PDB entry 3L2W | X-ray diffraction, 3.20 A resolution | chains A and D of the 4 polymer chains in the assembly

# Chain A
Molecule: Integrase
Source organism: Human spumaretrovirus
UniProtKB: P14350 (POL_FOAMV); residues 1-392 here correspond to UniProt positions 752-1143 (UniProt number = residue number + 751)
Sequence (395 residues; numbered -2 to 392; the number before each row is that of its first residue; numbers below 1 keep their minus sign (Gly-2 is residue -2)):
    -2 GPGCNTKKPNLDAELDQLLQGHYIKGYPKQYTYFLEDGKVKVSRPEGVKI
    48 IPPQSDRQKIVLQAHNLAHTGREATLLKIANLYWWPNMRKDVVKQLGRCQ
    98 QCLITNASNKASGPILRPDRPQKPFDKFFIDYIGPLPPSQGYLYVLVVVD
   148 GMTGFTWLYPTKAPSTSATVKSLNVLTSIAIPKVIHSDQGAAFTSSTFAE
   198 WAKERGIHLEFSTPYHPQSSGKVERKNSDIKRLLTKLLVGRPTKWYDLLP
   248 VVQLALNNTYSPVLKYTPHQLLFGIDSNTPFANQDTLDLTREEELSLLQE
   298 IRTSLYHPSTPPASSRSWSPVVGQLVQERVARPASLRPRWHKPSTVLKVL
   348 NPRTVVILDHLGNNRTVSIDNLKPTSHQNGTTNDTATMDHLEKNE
Disordered / not traced: -2 to 9, 375-392
Sequence notes: expression tag (-2 to 0); variant Ser217 (Gly968 in P14350), Gly218 (Ser969 in P14350)
Bound ions: Zn2+: His62, His66, Cys96, Cys99; Mn2+ site 1: Asp128, Asp185 (together with gs9137); Mn2+ site 2: Asp128, Glu221 (together with gs9137)
Residues lining bound ligands: gs9137 (ELV; 6-(3-chloro-2-fluorobenzyl)-1-[(1S)-1-(hydroxymethyl)-2-methylpropyl]-7-methoxy-4-oxo-1,4-dihydroquinoline-3-carboxylic acid): Asp128, Tyr129, Asp185, Tyr212, His213, Pro214, Gln215, Glu221
What the authors report for this chain:
  - binding site for gs9137: Pro214, Gln215

# Chain D
Molecule: 17-nt DNA strand
Sequence (17 nucleotides; numbered 1 to 17; the number before each row is that of its first residue):
     1 TACAAAATTCCATGACA

# How chain A and chain D interact
Residue-residue contacts - 9 pairs, chain A then chain D:
  Glu221(A) - DC16(D)  sugar contact
  Arg222(A) - DG14(D)  base contact
  Arg222(A) - DA15(D)  base contact
  Arg222(A) - DC16(D)  hydrogen bond to the base
  Asn224(A) - DC16(D)  phosphate contact
  Ser225(A) - DA15(D)  phosphate contact
  Ser225(A) - DC16(D)  sugar contact
  Lys228(A) - DA17(D)  salt bridge to the phosphate
  Lys262(A) - DT9(D)  salt bridge to the phosphate
Other interface residues (no listed pair), chain A (7 interface residues in all): Ile130
Other interface residues (no listed pair), chain D (6 interface residues in all): DT8

# Summary
The interface between chain A and chain D involves 7 residues on one side and 6 on the other; the contacts
include 1 hydrogen bond and 2 salt bridges. Among the polar pairs are Arg222(A)-DC16(D), Lys228(A)-DA17(D) and
Lys262(A)-DT9(D). The paper reports a binding site for gs9137 at Pro214(A) and Gln215(A).
Here chain A is Integrase (Human spumaretrovirus) and chain D is a 17-nt DNA strand. Entry 3L2W (Crystal
structure of the Prototype Foamy Virus (PFV) intasome in complex with manganese and GS9137 (Elvitegravir)) was
determined by X-ray diffraction together with 3OY9, 3L2Q, 3L2R, 3L2U and 3L2V from the same study.
